PDB entry 6O0G | X-ray diffraction, 2.40 A resolution | chains D and C of the 4 polymer chains in the assembly

== Chain D (and C) ==
Protein: 2-succinyl-5-enolpyruvyl-6-hydroxy-3-cyclohexene-1-carboxylate synthase
Source organism: Mycobacterium tuberculosis (strain ATCC 25618 / H37Rv)
Notes: EC 2.2.1.9; chain C of this document is another copy of the same molecule, construct and numbering; everything in this record applies to it too
Reference sequence: P9WK11 (MEND_MYCTU); residue numbers follow UniProt; this construct covers 1-554
Amino-acid sequence (574 residues; each row starts with the number of its first residue; numbers below 1 keep their minus sign (Met-19 is residue -19)):
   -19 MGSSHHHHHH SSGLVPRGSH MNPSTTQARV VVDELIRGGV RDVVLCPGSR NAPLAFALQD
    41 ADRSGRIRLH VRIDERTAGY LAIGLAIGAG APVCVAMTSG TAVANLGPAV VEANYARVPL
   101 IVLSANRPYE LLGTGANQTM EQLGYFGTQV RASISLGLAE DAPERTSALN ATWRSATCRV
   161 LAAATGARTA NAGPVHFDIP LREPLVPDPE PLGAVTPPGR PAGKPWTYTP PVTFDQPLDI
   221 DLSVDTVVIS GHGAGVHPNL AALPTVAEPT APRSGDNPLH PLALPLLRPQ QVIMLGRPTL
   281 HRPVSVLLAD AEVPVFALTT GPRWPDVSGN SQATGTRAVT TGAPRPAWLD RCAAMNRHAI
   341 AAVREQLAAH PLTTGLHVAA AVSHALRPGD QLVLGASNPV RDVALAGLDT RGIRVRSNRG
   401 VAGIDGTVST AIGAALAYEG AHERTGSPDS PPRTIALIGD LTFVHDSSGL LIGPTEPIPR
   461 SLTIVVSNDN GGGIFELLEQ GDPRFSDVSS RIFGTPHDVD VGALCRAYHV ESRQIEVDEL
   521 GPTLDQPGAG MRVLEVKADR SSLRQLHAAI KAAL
Disordered / not traced: -19 to 1, 116-118, 184-195 (chain C: -19 to 1, 116-120, 184-195, 426-427, 527-528)
Differences from the reference sequence: initiating methionine (-19); expression tag (-18 to 0)
Ion coordination: Mg2+: Asp440, Asp469, Gly471 (together with TOG)
Small-molecule neighbours:
  - 1,4-dihydroxy-2-naphthoic acid (DNA): Asn94, Tyr95, Arg97, His232, Gly233, Gly276, Arg277, Thr299, Arg303, Trp304, Pro305
  - TOG (4-[3-[(4-azanyl-2-methyl-pyrimidin-5-yl)methyl]-4-methyl-5-[2-[oxidanyl(phosphonooxy)phosphoryl]oxyethyl]-1,3-thiazol-3 -ium-2-yl]-4-oxidanyl-butanoic acid): Ala376, Ser377, Asn378, Pro379, Arg381, Arg399, Ala402, Gly403, Ile404, Asp405, Gly439, Asp440, Leu441, Thr442, His445, Asp469, Gly471, Gly472, Gly473, Ile474, Phe475
What the authors report for this chain:
  - binding site for 1,4-dihydroxy-2-naphthoic acid: Arg97, Arg277, Arg303
  - binding site for TOG: Asn117, Arg399 (citing earlier work)
  - catalytic residues: Glu55, Gln118 (citing earlier work)
  - mutagenesis - R97A, R277A, R303A: decreased catalytic activity
  - mutagenesis - R97A, R303A (6-fold): decreased binding to 1,4-dihydroxy-2-naphthoic acid

== How chain D and chain C interact ==
Contacting residue pairs (30; chain D residue first):
  Pro108(D) - Pro108(C)  hydrophobic
  Pro108(D) - Gly137(C)
  Pro108(D) - Leu138(C)  hydrogen bond (backbone-backbone)
  Tyr109(D) - Tyr109(C)  hydrogen bond
  Tyr109(D) - Leu138(C)
  Tyr109(D) - Ala139(C)
  Glu110(D) - Gly137(C)
  Leu111(D) - Ser135(C)
  Leu111(D) - Leu136(C)
  Leu111(D) - Thr152(C)
  Leu112(D) - Ile134(C)
  Leu112(D) - Ser135(C)  hydrogen bond (backbone-backbone)
  Gly113(D) - Ser133(C)
  Gly113(D) - Ile134(C)
  Thr114(D) - Arg159(C)
  Ser133(D) - Leu112(C)
  Ser133(D) - Gly113(C)
  Ile134(D) - Leu112(C)
  Ile134(D) - Gly113(C)
  Ser135(D) - Leu111(C)
  Ser135(D) - Leu112(C)  hydrogen bond (backbone-backbone)
  Leu136(D) - Leu111(C)
  Gly137(D) - Pro108(C)
  Gly137(D) - Glu110(C)
  Leu138(D) - Pro108(C)  hydrogen bond (backbone-backbone)
  Leu138(D) - Tyr109(C)
  Leu138(D) - Leu138(C)  hydrophobic
  Thr152(D) - Leu111(C)
  Ala156(D) - Leu111(C)  hydrophobic
  Arg159(D) - Thr114(C)
Other interface residues (no listed pair), chain D (18 interface residues in all): Ala139, Glu140
Other interface residues (no listed pair), chain C (17 interface residues in all): Glu140

== Summary ==
18 residues of chain D and 17 residues of chain C are in contact, with 5 hydrogen bonds. Polar pairs include
Tyr109(D)-Tyr109(C), Pro108(D)-Leu138(C) and Leu112(D)-Ser135(C). Bound to chain D: compound TOG and
1,4-dihydroxy-2-naphthoic acid. From the paper: catalytic residues Glu55(D) and Gln118(D); R97A, R277A and
R303A of chain D reduce catalytic activity.
Chain D and chain C are both 2-succinyl-5-enolpyruvyl-6-hydroxy-3-cyclohexene-1-carboxylate synthase
(Mycobacterium tuberculosis (strain ATCC 25618 / H37Rv)); the structure, M.tb MenD bound to Intermediate I and
Inhibitor, was determined by X-ray diffraction together with 6O04, 6O0J and 6O0N from the same study.
